6DVE - chains C and H of the 8 polymer chains in the assembly; structure by X-ray diffraction, 3.81 A resolution.

Chain C:
Molecule: DNA-directed RNA polymerase subunit beta
Organism: Mycobacterium tuberculosis (strain ATCC 25618 / H37Rv)
Notes: EC 2.7.7.6
Reference sequence: P9WGY9 (RPOB_MYCTU); numbering as in UniProt (aligned over 1-1178)
Amino-acid sequence (1178 residues; row label = number of the first residue in the row):
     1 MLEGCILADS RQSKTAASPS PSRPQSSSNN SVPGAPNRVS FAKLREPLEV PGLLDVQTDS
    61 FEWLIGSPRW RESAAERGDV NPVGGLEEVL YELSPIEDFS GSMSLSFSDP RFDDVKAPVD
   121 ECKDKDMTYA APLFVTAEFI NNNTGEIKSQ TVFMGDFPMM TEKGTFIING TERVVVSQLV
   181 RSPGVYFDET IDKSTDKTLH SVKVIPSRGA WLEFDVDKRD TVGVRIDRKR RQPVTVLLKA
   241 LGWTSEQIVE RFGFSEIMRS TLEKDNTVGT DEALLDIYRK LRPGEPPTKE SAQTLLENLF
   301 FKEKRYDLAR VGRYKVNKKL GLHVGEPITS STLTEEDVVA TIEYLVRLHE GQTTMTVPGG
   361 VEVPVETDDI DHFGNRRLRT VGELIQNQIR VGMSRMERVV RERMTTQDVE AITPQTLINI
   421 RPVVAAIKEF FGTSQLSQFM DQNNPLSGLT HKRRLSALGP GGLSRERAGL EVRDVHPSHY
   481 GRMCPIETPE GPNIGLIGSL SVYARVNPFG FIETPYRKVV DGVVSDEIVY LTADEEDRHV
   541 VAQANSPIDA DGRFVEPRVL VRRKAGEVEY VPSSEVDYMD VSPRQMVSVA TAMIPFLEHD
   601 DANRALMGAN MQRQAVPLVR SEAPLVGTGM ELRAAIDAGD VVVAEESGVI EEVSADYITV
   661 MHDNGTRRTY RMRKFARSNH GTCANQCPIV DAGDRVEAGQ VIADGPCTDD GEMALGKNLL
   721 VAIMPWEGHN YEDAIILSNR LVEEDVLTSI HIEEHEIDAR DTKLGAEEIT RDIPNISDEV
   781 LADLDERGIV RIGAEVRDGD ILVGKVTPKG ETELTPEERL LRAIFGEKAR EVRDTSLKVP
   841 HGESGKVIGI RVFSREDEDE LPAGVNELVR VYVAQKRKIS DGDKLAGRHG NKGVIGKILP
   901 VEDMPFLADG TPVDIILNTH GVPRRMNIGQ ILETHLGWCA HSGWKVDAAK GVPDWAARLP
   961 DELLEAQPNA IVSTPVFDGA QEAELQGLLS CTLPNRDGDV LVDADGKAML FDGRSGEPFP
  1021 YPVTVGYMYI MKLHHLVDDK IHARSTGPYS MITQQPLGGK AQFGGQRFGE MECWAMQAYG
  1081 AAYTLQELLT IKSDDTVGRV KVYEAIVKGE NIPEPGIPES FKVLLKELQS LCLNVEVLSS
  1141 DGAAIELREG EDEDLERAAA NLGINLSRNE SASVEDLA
Unresolved in the structure: 1-27, 1154-1178

Chain H:
Molecule: 24-nt DNA strand
Sequence (24 nucleotides; row label = number of the first residue in the row):
     2 CGTGTCAGTA ACTGTCACGG ATGC

Chain C / chain H interface:
Residue-residue contacts (27):
  Phe99(C) - DC7(H)  sugar contact
  Phe99(C) - DA8(H)  phosphate contact
  Arg181(C) - DG15(H)  salt bridge to the phosphate
  Lys203(C) - DT14(H)  phosphate contact
  Lys203(C) - DG15(H)  salt bridge to the phosphate
  Gly209(C) - DC13(H)  hydrogen bond to the base
  Trp211(C) - DC13(H)  stacking on the base
  Trp211(C) - DT14(H)  phosphate contact
  Trp211(C) - DG15(H)  phosphate contact
  Arg225(C) - DT14(H)  base contact
  Asp227(C) - DA12(H)  hydrogen bond to the base
  Asp227(C) - DC13(H)  base contact
  Arg228(C) - DC13(H)  hydrogen bond to the sugar
  Arg228(C) - DT14(H)  base contact
  Arg282(C) - DG9(H)  hydrogen bond to the base
  Glu285(C) - DG9(H)  hydrogen bond to the base
  Arg305(C) - DT10(H)  salt bridge to the phosphate
  Ile370(C) - DG15(H)  base contact
  Asp371(C) - DG15(H)  hydrogen bond to the base
  Arg376(C) - DG15(H)  hydrogen bond to the base
  Thr405(C) - DC7(H)  hydrogen bond to the base
  Leu463(C) - DG15(H)  base contact
  Glu466(C) - DT16(H)  base contact
  Arg467(C) - DT14(H)  salt bridge to the phosphate
  Arg467(C) - DG15(H)  sugar contact
  Arg467(C) - DT16(H)  salt bridge to the phosphate
  Val472(C) - DG15(H)  base contact
Interface residues without a listed pair, chain C (25 interface residues in all): Ile205, Ala210, Tyr278, Glu402, Gly462, Ala468
Interface residues without a listed pair, chain H (11 interface residues in all): DT6, DA11

In short:
25 residues of chain C face 11 of chain H across their interface; the contacts include 8 hydrogen bonds, 5
salt bridges and 1 aromatic stacking contact. Among the polar pairs are Gly209(C)-DC13(H), Asp227(C)-DA12(H)
and Arg282(C)-DG9(H).
Chain C is DNA-directed RNA polymerase subunit beta (Mycobacterium tuberculosis (strain ATCC 25618 / H37Rv))
and chain H is a 24-nt DNA strand; the structure, Crystal structure of Mycobacterium tuberculosis
transcription initiation complex(ECF selenomethionine-labelled sigma factor L) with 6 nt spacer, was
determined by X-ray diffraction (same publication as 6DV9, 6DVB, 6DVC and 6DVD).
